4ALM - chains A and B of the 4 polymer chains in the assembly; structure by X-ray diffraction, 2.45 A resolution.

# Chain A (and B)
Name: Enoyl-[acyl-carrier-protein] reductase [NADPH]
Source organism: Staphylococcus aureus
Notes: EC 1.3.1.10; chain B of this document is another copy of the same molecule, construct and numbering; everything in this record applies to it too
UniProt: Q7A6D8 (Q7A6D8_STAAN); numbering as in UniProt (aligned over 1-256)
Sequence (282 residues; each row starts with the number of its first residue; numbers below 1 keep their minus sign (Met-25 is residue -25)):
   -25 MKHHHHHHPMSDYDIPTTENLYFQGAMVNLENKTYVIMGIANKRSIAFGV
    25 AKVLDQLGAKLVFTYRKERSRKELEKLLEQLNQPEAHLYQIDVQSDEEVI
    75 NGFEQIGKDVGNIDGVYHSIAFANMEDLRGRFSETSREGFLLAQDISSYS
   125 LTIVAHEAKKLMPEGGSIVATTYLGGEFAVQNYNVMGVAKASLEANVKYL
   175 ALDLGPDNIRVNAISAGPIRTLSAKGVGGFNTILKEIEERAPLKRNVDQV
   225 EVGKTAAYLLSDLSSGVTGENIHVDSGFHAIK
Disordered / not traced: -25 to -18, 199-203, 252-256 (chain B: -25 to -6, 148-152, 195-202, 250-256)
Construct notes: expression tag (-25 to 0); engineered mutation Val2 (Leu in Q7A6D8)
From the paper describing this entry:
  - conformationally variable residues (loop rearrangement, order/disorder transition): Ile94 to Glu108, Tyr147 to Tyr157, Arg194 to Phe204
  - contacts within the chain: Ala95-Ser121 (backbone contact)
  - mutagenesis - R40Q/K41N: increased catalytic activity on NADH
  - mutagenesis - R40Q/K41N/S44L: decreased catalytic activity
  - specificity-determining residues: Ser197 (by similarity / conservation)

# Chain A / chain B interface
Pairs across the interface - 66 pairs, chain A then chain B:
  Val67(A) - Arg111(B)  hydrogen bond (backbone-side chain)
  Gln68(A) - Arg111(B)
  Ser69(A) - Arg111(B)
  Asp70(A) - Arg111(B)  salt bridge
  Asp70(A) - Glu112(B)
  Arg105(A) - Lys133(B)
  Arg105(A) - Asp177(B)  salt bridge
  Arg105(A) - Leu178(B)
  Arg105(A) - Asp181(B)  salt bridge
  Phe106(A) - Thr126(B)
  Phe106(A) - Asn170(B)
  Phe106(A) - Tyr173(B)  hydrophobic
  Phe106(A) - Leu174(B)  hydrophobic
  Phe106(A) - Asp177(B)
  Ser107(A) - His130(B)
  Ser107(A) - Asp177(B)  hydrogen bond
  Glu108(A) - His130(B)
  Thr109(A) - Tyr123(B)  hydrogen bond (backbone-side chain)
  Ser110(A) - Tyr123(B)
  Arg111(A) - Val67(B)  hydrogen bond (side chain-backbone)
  Arg111(A) - Gln68(B)  hydrogen bond (side chain-backbone)
  Arg111(A) - Ser69(B)
  Arg111(A) - Asp70(B)  salt bridge
  Arg111(A) - Asp119(B)  salt bridge
  Arg111(A) - Tyr123(B)  hydrogen bond (backbone-side chain)
  Glu112(A) - Asp70(B)
  Phe114(A) - Gln118(B)
  Phe114(A) - Ser122(B)
  Phe114(A) - Tyr123(B)  hydrophobic
  Phe114(A) - Ser166(B)
  Leu115(A) - Leu115(B)
  Leu115(A) - Gln118(B)
  Leu115(A) - Asp119(B)
  Gln118(A) - Phe114(B)
  Gln118(A) - Gln118(B)  hydrogen bond
  Gln118(A) - Ser166(B)
  Asp119(A) - Arg111(B)  salt bridge
  Asp119(A) - Leu115(B)
  Ser122(A) - Phe114(B)
  Tyr123(A) - Thr109(B)  hydrogen bond (side chain-backbone)
  Tyr123(A) - Ser110(B)
  Tyr123(A) - Arg111(B)  hydrogen bond (side chain-backbone)
  Tyr123(A) - Phe114(B)  hydrophobic
  Thr126(A) - Tyr157(B)  hydrogen bond
  His130(A) - Thr109(B)
  Asn158(A) - Tyr173(B)
  Gly161(A) - Tyr173(B)
  Val162(A) - Ser166(B)
  Val162(A) - Asn170(B)
  Val162(A) - Tyr173(B)  hydrophobic
  Ala165(A) - Ala169(B)  hydrophobic
  Ser166(A) - Phe114(B)
  Ser166(A) - Gln118(B)
  Ser166(A) - Val162(B)
  Ala169(A) - Ala165(B)  hydrophobic
  Asn170(A) - Tyr157(B)  hydrogen bond
  Asn170(A) - Val162(B)
  Tyr173(A) - Asn158(B)
  Tyr173(A) - Gly161(B)
  Tyr173(A) - Val162(B)  hydrophobic
  Leu174(A) - Tyr157(B)  hydrophobic
  Asp177(A) - Asn156(B)
  Asp177(A) - Tyr157(B)
  Leu196(A) - Tyr173(B)  hydrogen bond (backbone-side chain)
  Ala198(A) - Lys172(B)
  Ala198(A) - Leu176(B)  hydrophobic
Other interface residues (no listed pair), chain A (35 interface residues in all): Ile127, Tyr157, Ser197
Other interface residues (no listed pair), chain B (34 interface residues in all): Ile127

# In short
35 residues of chain A and 34 residues of chain B are in contact, with 12 hydrogen bonds and 6 salt bridges.
Polar contacts include Asp70(A)-Arg111(B), Arg105(A)-Asp177(B) and Arg105(A)-Asp181(B). From the paper:
R40Q/K41N of chain A increase catalytic activity on NADH; the specificity determinant Ser197(A).
Chain A and chain B are both Enoyl-[acyl-carrier-protein] reductase [NADPH] (Staphylococcus aureus); the
structure, Crystal structure of S. aureus FabI (P43212), was determined by X-ray diffraction, deposited
together with 4ALI, 4ALJ, 4ALK, 4ALL and 4ALN.
